PDB entry 8Z9I | X-ray diffraction, 3.01 A resolution | chains O and F of the 4 polymer chains in the assembly

== Chain O ==
Molecule: RaTG13 Spike glycoprotein
Source organism: Bat coronavirus RaTG13
Notes: fragment: RBD domain
Amino-acid sequence (196 residues; row label = number of the first residue in the row):
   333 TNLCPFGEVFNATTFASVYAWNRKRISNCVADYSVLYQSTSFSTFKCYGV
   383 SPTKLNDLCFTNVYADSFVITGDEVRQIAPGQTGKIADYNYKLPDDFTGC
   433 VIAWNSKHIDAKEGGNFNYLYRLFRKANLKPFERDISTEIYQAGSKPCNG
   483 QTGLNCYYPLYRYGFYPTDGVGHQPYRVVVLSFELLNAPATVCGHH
Unresolved in the structure: 528
Disulfide bonds: Cys336-Cys361, Cys379-Cys432, Cys391-Cys525, Cys480-Cys488
Glycans and other covalent adducts: N-acetylglucosamine (NAG) linked to Asn343

== Chain F ==
Molecule: Angiotensin-converting enzyme
Source organism: Rhinolophus affinis
Notes: EC 3.4.-.-
UniProtKB: A0A7D7J6S6 (A0A7D7J6S6_RHIAI); residue numbers follow UniProt; this construct covers 19-615
Amino-acid sequence (597 residues; each row starts with the number of its first residue):
    19 STTEDRAKIFLDNFNHEAEDLSYQSSLASWEYNTNISDENVQKMDEAGAK
    69 WSAFYEEQSKLAKNYPLEEIQTVPVKLQLQILQQSGSPVLSEDKSKRLNS
   119 ILNAMSTIYSTGKVCKPNNPQECFLLEPGLDNIMGTSKDYNERLWAWEGW
   169 RAEVGKQLRPLYEEYVALKNEMARGYHYEDYGDYWRRDYETEESSGSGYS
   219 RDQLMKDVDRIFTEIKPLYEHLHAYVRTKLMDTYPFHISPTGCLPAHLLG
   269 DMWGRFWTNLYPLTVPFGQKPNIDVTDAMVNQGWDANRIFKEAEKFFVSV
   319 GLPNMTEGFWNNSMLTEPGDGRKVVCHPTAWDLGKGDFRIKMCTKVTMED
   369 FLTAHHEMGHIQYDMAYATQPYLLRNGANEGFHEAVGEVMSLSVATPKHL
   419 KTMGLLSPDFLEDNETEINFLLKQALNIVGTLPFTYMLEKWRWMVFRGEI
   469 PKEEWMKKWWEMKRDLVGVVEPVPHDETYCDPASLFHVANDYSFIRYYTR
   519 TIFEFQFHEALCRIAQHDGPLHKCDISNSTDAGKKLHQMLSVGKSQPWTV
   569 TLKDIVDSRNMDVGPLLRYFEPLYTWLQEQNRKSYVGWNTDWSPYSD
Disulfide bonds: Cys133-Cys141, Cys344-Cys361, Cys530-Cys542

== How chain O and chain F interact ==
Contacting residue pairs (38; chain O residue first):
  Lys417(O) - Asp30(F)  salt bridge
  Gly446(O) - Gln42(F)
  Phe449(O) - Asp38(F)
  Tyr453(O) - His34(F)
  Leu455(O) - His34(F)
  Phe456(O) - Ile27(F)  hydrophobic
  Phe456(O) - Asp30(F)
  Phe456(O) - Asn31(F)
  Tyr473(O) - Ile27(F)
  Ala475(O) - Arg24(F)
  Ala475(O) - Ile27(F)  hydrophobic
  Gly476(O) - Arg24(F)
  Leu486(O) - Asn82(F)
  Asn487(O) - Arg24(F)
  Asn487(O) - Tyr83(F)  hydrogen bond
  Tyr489(O) - Ile27(F)  hydrophobic
  Tyr489(O) - Phe28(F)
  Tyr489(O) - Asn31(F)
  Tyr489(O) - Tyr83(F)  hydrogen bond
  Tyr493(O) - Asn31(F)  hydrogen bond
  Tyr493(O) - His34(F)
  Gly496(O) - Lys353(F)  hydrogen bond (backbone-side chain)
  Tyr498(O) - Asp38(F)  hydrogen bond
  Tyr498(O) - Tyr41(F)  hydrophobic
  Tyr498(O) - Gln42(F)
  Tyr498(O) - Leu45(F)  hydrophobic
  Tyr498(O) - Lys353(F)
  Thr500(O) - Tyr41(F)  hydrogen bond
  Thr500(O) - Asn330(F)
  Thr500(O) - Asp355(F)
  Thr500(O) - Arg357(F)
  Asp501(O) - Tyr41(F)
  Asp501(O) - Lys353(F)  salt bridge
  Gly502(O) - Lys353(F)  hydrogen bond (backbone-backbone)
  Gly502(O) - Gly354(F)
  His505(O) - Glu37(F)  salt bridge
  His505(O) - Lys353(F)
  His505(O) - Gly354(F)
Interface residues without a listed pair, chain O (21 interface residues in all): Phe497, Val503
Interface residues without a listed pair, chain F (20 interface residues in all): Glu35, Thr324

== Summary ==
Chain O and chain F form an interface of 21 and 20 residues respectively; the contacts include 7 hydrogen
bonds and 3 salt bridges. Among the polar pairs are Lys417(O)-Asp30(F), Asp501(O)-Lys353(F) and
His505(O)-Glu37(F).
Chain O is RaTG13 Spike glycoprotein (Bat coronavirus RaTG13) and chain F is Angiotensin-converting enzyme
(Rhinolophus affinis); the structure, Crystal structure of RaTG13 RBD bound to Rhinolophus affinis ACE2, was
determined by X-ray diffraction together with 8Z9L from the same study.
